Entry 8YAR (electron microscopy, 3.60 A resolution); this record covers chains B and C of the 6 polymer chains in the assembly.

Chain B:
Molecule: Tubulin alpha-3 chain
Source organism: Caenorhabditis elegans
Notes: EC 3.6.5.-
Reference sequence: P91910 (TBA3_CAEEL); residues 1-450 here = UniProt positions 1-450
Chain sequence (450 residues; row label = number of the first residue in the row):
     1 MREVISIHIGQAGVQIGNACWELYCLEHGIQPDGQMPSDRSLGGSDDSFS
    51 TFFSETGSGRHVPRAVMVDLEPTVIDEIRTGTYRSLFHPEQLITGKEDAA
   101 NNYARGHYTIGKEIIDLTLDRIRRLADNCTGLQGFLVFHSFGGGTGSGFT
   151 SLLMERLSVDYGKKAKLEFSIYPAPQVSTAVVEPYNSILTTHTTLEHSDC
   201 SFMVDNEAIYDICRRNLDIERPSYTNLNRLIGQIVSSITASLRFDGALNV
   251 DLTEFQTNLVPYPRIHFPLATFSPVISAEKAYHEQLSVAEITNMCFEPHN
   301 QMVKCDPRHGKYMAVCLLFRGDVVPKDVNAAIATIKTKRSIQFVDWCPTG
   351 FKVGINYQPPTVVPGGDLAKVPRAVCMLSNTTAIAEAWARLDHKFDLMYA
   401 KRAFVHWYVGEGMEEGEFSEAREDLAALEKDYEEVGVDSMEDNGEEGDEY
Unresolved in the structure: 440-450
Sequence notes: engineered mutation Arg40 (Lys in P91910)
Small-molecule neighbours: GTP (guanosine-5'-triphosphate): Gly10, Gln11, Ala12, Gln15, Ile16, Asp69, Glu71, Asp98, Asn101, Ser140, Gly143, Gly144, Thr145, Gly146, Ile171, Thr179, Asn206, Tyr224, Leu227, Asn228, Ile231

Chain C:
Molecule: Alpha-tubulin N-acetyltransferase 2
Source organism: Caenorhabditis elegans
Notes: EC 2.3.1.108
Reference sequence: Q23192 (ATAT2_CAEEL); residues 1-263 here = UniProt positions 1-263
Chain sequence (263 residues; numbered 1 to 263; the number before each row is that of its first residue):
     1 MEIAFDLSTIFTDNIQRLTRTDLLKYGPKRYWAVAQSIDCLGEMSSKFHG
    51 WKRVITMYDKIVDHDEEQTTYIMWEKVNGSKSILKGLLRVGYKTLYLTDN
   101 EQNQYMEKAMCILDFFVVPTEQRSGNGFKMFDEMLKAENVTVDQCAFDKP
   151 SAALQQFLEKYYDRKDLVWQSNKYALCSNFFIGRHPTVPFTPRQTKRASR
   201 ASSAVSSHASSRNTSPIGRNRPRHDSVADLMRQDMLAGVRAEVDPNSPTG
   251 LKNARDFGHRRIW
Unresolved in the structure: 190-263
Small-molecule neighbours: acetyl coenzyme A (ACO): Phe48, His49, Phe115, Phe116, Val117, Glu121, Gln122, Arg123, Ser124, Gly125, Asn126, Gly127, Phe128, Ser151, Ala153, Leu154, Gln156, Phe157, Lys160, Tyr161

Interface between chain B and chain C:
Residue-residue contacts (29; chain B residue first):
  Leu26(B) with Ser171(C)
  Glu27(B) with Lys173(C), hydrogen bond (backbone-side chain)
  His28(B) with Lys173(C)
  Gly29(B) with Ser171(C); Asn172(C)
  Gln31(B) with Leu95(C); Tyr96(C)
  Pro32(B) with Tyr96(C)
  Pro37(B) with Lys93(C), hydrogen bond (backbone-side chain); Leu95(C), hydrophobic; Tyr174(C), hydrogen bond (backbone-side chain)
  Ser38(B) with Asp148(C), hydrogen bond; Asn172(C); Lys173(C); Tyr174(C)
  Asp39(B) with Ile55(C); Leu113(C); Asp148(C)
  Arg40(B) with His49(C), hydrogen bond; Trp51(C); Leu113(C); Asp148(C), hydrogen bond (backbone-side chain); Lys149(C), hydrogen bond (side chain-backbone); Pro150(C); Ser151(C)
  Ser41(B) with Lys149(C), hydrogen bond; Lys173(C)
  Gly43(B) with Trp51(C)
  Pro364(B) with Gln104(C)
Other interface residues (no listed pair), chain B (14 interface residues in all): Gly365
Other interface residues (no listed pair), chain C (19 interface residues in all): Lys52, Thr94, Gln102

Overview:
The interface between chain B and chain C involves 14 residues on one side and 19 on the other; the contacts
include 8 hydrogen bonds. Polar pairs include Glu27(B)-Lys173(C), Pro37(B)-Lys93(C) and Pro37(B)-Tyr174(C).
Bound to chain B: GTP. Bound to chain C: acetyl coenzyme A.
Here chain B is Tubulin alpha-3 chain and chain C is Alpha-tubulin N-acetyltransferase 2, both from
Caenorhabditis elegans. Entry 8YAR (ATAT-2 bound K40R MEC-12/MEC-7 microtubule) was determined by electron
microscopy together with 8Y9F, 8YAJ and 8YAL from the same study.
